1D3I - chains I and 1 of the 5 polymer chains in the assembly; structure by electron microscopy, 26.00 A resolution (very low resolution: no residue pairs are listed; an interface is given only as per-side residue counts).

== Chain I ==
Protein: Protein (intercellular adhesion molecule-1)
Organism: Homo sapiens
Notes: fragment: first two domains, residues 1-185
Reference sequence: P05362 (ICAM1_HUMAN); residues 1-185 here correspond to UniProt positions 28-212 (UniProt number = residue number + 27)
Amino-acid sequence (185 residues; each row starts with the number of its first residue):
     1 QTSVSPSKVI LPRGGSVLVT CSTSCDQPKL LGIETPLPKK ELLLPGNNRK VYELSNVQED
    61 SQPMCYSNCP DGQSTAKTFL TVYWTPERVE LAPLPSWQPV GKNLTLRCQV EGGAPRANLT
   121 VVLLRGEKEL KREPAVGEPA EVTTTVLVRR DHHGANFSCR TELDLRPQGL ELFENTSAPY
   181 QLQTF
Curated features (UniProtKB/Swiss-Prot):
  - motif: R125 to E127 (Cell attachment site)
  - glycosylation (N-linked (GlcNAc...) asparagine): N103, N118 (complex), N156, N175
From the paper describing this entry:
  - post-translational modification sites: N103, N118, N156 (citing earlier work)

== Chain 1 ==
Protein: Protein (rhinovirus 14 coat protein VP1)
Organism: Human rhinovirus sp
Reference sequence: P03303 (POLG_HRV14); residues 1-289 here correspond to UniProt positions 567-855 (UniProt number = residue number + 566)
Amino-acid sequence (289 residues; numbered 1 to 289; the number before each row is that of its first residue):
     1 GLGDELEEVI VEKTKQTVAS ISSGPKHTQK VPILTANETG ATMPVLPSDS IETRTTYMHF
    61 NGSETDVECF LGRAACVHVT EIQNKDATGI DNHREAKLFN DWKINLSSLV QLRKKLELFT
   121 YVRFDSEYTI LATASQPDSA NYSSNLVVQA MYVPPGAPNP KEWDDYTWQS ASNPSVFFKV
   181 GDTSRFSVPY VGLASAYNCF YDGYSHDDAE TQYGITVLNH MGSMAFRIVN EHDEHKTLVK
   241 IRVYHRAKHV EAWIPRAPRA LPYTSIGRTN YPKNTEPVIK KRKGDIKSY
Not modelled in the structure: 1-16

== How chain I and chain 1 interact ==
No residue of chain I is in contact with chain 1 in this assembly.

== In short ==
Chain I and chain 1 make no direct contact in this assembly. From the paper: modification sites N103(I),
N118(I) and N156(I).
Here chain I is Protein (intercellular adhesion molecule-1) (Homo sapiens) and chain 1 is Protein (rhinovirus
14 coat protein VP1) (Human rhinovirus sp). Entry 1D3I (Cryo-EM structure of human rhinovirus 14 (HRV14)
complexed with a two-domain fragment of its cellular receptor ...) was determined by electron microscopy
together with 1D3E and 1D3L from the same study.
